Entry 7NJK (electron microscopy, 2.52 A resolution); this record covers chains B and F of the 20 polymer chains in the assembly.

== Chain B ==
Name: ATP synthase subunit alpha
Source organism: Mycolicibacterium smegmatis (strain ATCC 700084 / mc(2)155)
Notes: EC 7.1.2.2
UniProt: A0R202 (ATPA_MYCS2); residues 1-548 here = UniProt positions 1-548
Chain sequence (548 residues; each row starts with the number of its first residue):
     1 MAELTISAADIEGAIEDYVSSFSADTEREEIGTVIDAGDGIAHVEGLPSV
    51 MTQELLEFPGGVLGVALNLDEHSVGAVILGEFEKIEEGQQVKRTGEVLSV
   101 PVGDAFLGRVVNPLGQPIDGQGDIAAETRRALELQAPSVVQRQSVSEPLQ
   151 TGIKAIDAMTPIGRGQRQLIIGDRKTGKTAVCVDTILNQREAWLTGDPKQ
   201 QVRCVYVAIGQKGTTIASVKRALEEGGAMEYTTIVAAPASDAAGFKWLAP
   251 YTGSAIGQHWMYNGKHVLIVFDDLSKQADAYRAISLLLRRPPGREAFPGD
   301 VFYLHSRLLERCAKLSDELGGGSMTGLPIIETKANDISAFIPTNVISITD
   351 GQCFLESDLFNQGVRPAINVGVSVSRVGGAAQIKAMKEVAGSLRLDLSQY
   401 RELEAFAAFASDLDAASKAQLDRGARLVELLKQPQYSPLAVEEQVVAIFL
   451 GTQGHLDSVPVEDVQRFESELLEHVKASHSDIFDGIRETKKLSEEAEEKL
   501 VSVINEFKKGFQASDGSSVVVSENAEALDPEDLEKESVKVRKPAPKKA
Unresolved in the structure: 1-4, 23-28, 407-413, 522-548
Metal / ion sites: Mg2+: Thr179 (together with ATP)
Residues lining bound ligands:
  - ATP (adenosine-5'-triphosphate), molecule 1: Asp173, Arg174, Lys175, Thr176, Gly177, Lys178, Thr179, Ala180, Gln211, Glu331, Phe360, Arg365, Pro366, Gln433, Pro434, Gln435
  - ATP, molecule 2: Ile346, Ser347, Val374, Arg376
Swiss-Prot annotation at these positions:
  - binding site (ATP): Gly172 to Thr179
  - site: Ser373 (Required for activity)

== Chain F ==
Name: ATP synthase subunit beta
Source organism: Mycolicibacterium smegmatis (strain ATCC 700084 / mc(2)155)
Notes: EC 7.1.2.2
UniProt: A0R200 (ATPB_MYCS2); residue numbers follow UniProt; this construct covers 1-475
Chain sequence (475 residues; numbered 1 to 475; the number before each row is that of its first residue):
     1 MTATAEKTAGRVVRITGPVVDVEFPRGSVPELFNALHAEITFGALAKTLT
    51 LEVAQHLGDSLVRCISMQPTDGLVRGVEVTDTGASISVPVGDGVKGHVFN
   101 ALGDCLDDPGYGKDFEHWSIHRKPPAFSDLEPRTEMLETGLKVVDLLTPY
   151 VRGGKIALFGGAGVGKTVLIQEMINRIARNFGGTSVFAGVGERTREGNDL
   201 WVELADANVLKDTALVFGQMDEPPGTRMRVALSALTMAEFFRDEQGQDVL
   251 LFIDNIFRFTQAGSEVSTLLGRMPSAVGYQPTLADEMGELQERITSTRGR
   301 SITSMQAVYVPADDYTDPAPATTFAHLDATTELSRAVFSKGIFPAVDPLA
   351 SSSTILDPAIVGDEHYRVAQEVIRILQRYKDLQDIIAILGIDELSEEDKQ
   401 LVNRARRIERFLSQNMMAAEQFTGQPGSTVPLKETIEAFDKLTKGEFDHL
   451 PEQAFFLIGGLDDLAKKAESLGAKL
Unresolved in the structure: 1-6
Metal / ion sites: Mg2+: Thr167 (together with ATP)
Residues lining bound ligands: ATP (adenosine-5'-triphosphate): Gly161, Ala162, Gly163, Val164, Gly165, Lys166, Thr167, Val168, Glu192, Arg193, Glu196, Tyr309, Phe338, Phe343, Met416, Ala419, Phe422, Thr423

== How chain B and chain F interact ==
Contacting residue pairs (95; chain B residue first):
  Gly46(B) with Arg75(F)
  Leu47(B) with Arg75(F), hydrogen bond (backbone-side chain)
  Ser49(B) with Val74(F)
  Val50(B) with Arg75(F)
  Met51(B) with Phe42(F), hydrophobic; Gly72(F); Leu73(F); Val74(F), hydrophobic
  Thr52(B) with Ile15(F); Thr70(F); Asp71(F); Gly72(F), hydrogen bond (backbone-backbone); Leu73(F), hydrogen bond (backbone-backbone)
  Gln53(B) with Asp71(F)
  Leu67(B) with Ile15(F)
  Asn68(B) with Ile15(F)
  Leu69(B) with Arg14(F); Ile15(F), hydrogen bond (backbone-backbone); Arg75(F)
  Asp70(B) with Val13(F); Arg14(F); Arg75(F), hydrogen bond (backbone-side chain)
  Glu71(B) with Val13(F); Arg14(F), salt bridge
  Ser73(B) with Arg75(F)
  Val74(B) with Arg75(F)
  Gly95(B) with Phe42(F)
  Glu96(B) with Phe42(F)
  Val97(B) with Phe42(F); Leu45(F), hydrophobic; Gly72(F)
  Glu133(B) with Asp71(F)
  Leu134(B) with Leu45(F), hydrophobic
  Gln135(B) with Pro69(F); Asp221(F); Glu222(F); Pro223(F)
  Ala136(B) with Asp221(F), hydrogen bond (backbone-side chain)
  Pro137(B) with Thr194(F)
  Ser138(B) with Thr194(F)
  Val139(B) with Thr194(F); Gly197(F); Asn198(F), hydrogen bond (backbone-side chain); Phe217(F), hydrophobic
  Val140(B) with Leu106(F); Asp107(F); Trp201(F), hydrophobic
  Arg142(B) with Thr194(F); Asn198(F)
  Gln143(B) with Asn198(F)
  Arg167(B) with Arg193(F)
  Pro291(B) with Pro274(F), hydrophobic
  Pro292(B) with Gly278(F)
  Gly293(B) with Val277(F)
  Arg294(B) with Asp314(F), salt bridge; Asp317(F), salt bridge
  Gly299(B) with Glu265(F)
  Asp300(B) with Glu265(F)
  Phe302(B) with Met220(F), hydrophobic; Arg258(F); Gln261(F)
  Tyr303(B) with Met220(F); Glu222(F); Pro223(F); Arg227(F); Glu265(F)
  Ser306(B) with Met220(F)
  Arg307(B) with Asp221(F)
  Glu310(B) with Glu192(F); Arg193(F); Thr194(F), hydrogen bond; Met220(F); Asp221(F)
  Arg311(B) with Asp221(F), salt bridge
  Ser338(B) with Ala312(F); Asp313(F)
  Thr343(B) with Ala162(F); Tyr309(F), hydrogen bond (backbone-side chain); Ala312(F)
  Ile346(B) with Ala162(F), hydrophobic; Arg193(F), hydrogen bond (backbone-side chain)
  Ser347(B) with Arg193(F), hydrogen bond (backbone-side chain); Met220(F); Arg258(F), hydrogen bond; Tyr309(F)
  Ile348(B) with Arg193(F), hydrogen bond (backbone-side chain); Met220(F), hydrophobic
  Thr349(B) with Arg193(F), hydrogen bond (backbone-side chain)
  Asp350(B) with Arg193(F), salt bridge; Arg195(F), salt bridge
  Arg376(B) with Gly163(F); Arg193(F); Arg195(F); Phe422(F)
  Val377(B) with Arg195(F)
Interface residues without a listed pair, chain B (54 interface residues in all): Pro48, Ser144, Ala339, Phe340, Asn344
Interface residues without a listed pair, chain F (48 interface residues in all): Thr16, Gly17, Ala44, Glu196, Thr268, Pro311, Arg335

== In short ==
Chain B and chain F form an interface of 54 and 48 residues respectively; the contacts include 14 hydrogen
bonds and 6 salt bridges. Polar pairs include Glu71(B)-Arg14(F), Arg294(B)-Asp314(F) and Arg294(B)-Asp317(F).
One ATP molecule is bound between chain B and chain F.
Here chain B is ATP synthase subunit alpha and chain F is ATP synthase subunit beta, both from
Mycolicibacterium smegmatis (strain ATCC 700084 / mc(2)155). Entry 7NJK (Mycobacterium smegmatis ATP synthase
state 1a) was determined by electron microscopy (same publication as 7NJL, 7NJM, 7NJN, 7NJO, 7NJP, 7NJQ and 20
further entries).
